Entry 4FN5 (X-ray diffraction, 2.90 A resolution); this record covers chains A and B.

# Chain A
Protein: Elongation factor G 1
Organism: Pseudomonas aeruginosa
Reference sequence: Q9HWD2 (EFG1_PSEAE); numbering as in UniProt (aligned over 1-706)
Chain sequence (709 residues; numbered -2 to 706; the number before each row is that of its first residue; numbers below 1 keep their minus sign (Gly-2 is residue -2)):
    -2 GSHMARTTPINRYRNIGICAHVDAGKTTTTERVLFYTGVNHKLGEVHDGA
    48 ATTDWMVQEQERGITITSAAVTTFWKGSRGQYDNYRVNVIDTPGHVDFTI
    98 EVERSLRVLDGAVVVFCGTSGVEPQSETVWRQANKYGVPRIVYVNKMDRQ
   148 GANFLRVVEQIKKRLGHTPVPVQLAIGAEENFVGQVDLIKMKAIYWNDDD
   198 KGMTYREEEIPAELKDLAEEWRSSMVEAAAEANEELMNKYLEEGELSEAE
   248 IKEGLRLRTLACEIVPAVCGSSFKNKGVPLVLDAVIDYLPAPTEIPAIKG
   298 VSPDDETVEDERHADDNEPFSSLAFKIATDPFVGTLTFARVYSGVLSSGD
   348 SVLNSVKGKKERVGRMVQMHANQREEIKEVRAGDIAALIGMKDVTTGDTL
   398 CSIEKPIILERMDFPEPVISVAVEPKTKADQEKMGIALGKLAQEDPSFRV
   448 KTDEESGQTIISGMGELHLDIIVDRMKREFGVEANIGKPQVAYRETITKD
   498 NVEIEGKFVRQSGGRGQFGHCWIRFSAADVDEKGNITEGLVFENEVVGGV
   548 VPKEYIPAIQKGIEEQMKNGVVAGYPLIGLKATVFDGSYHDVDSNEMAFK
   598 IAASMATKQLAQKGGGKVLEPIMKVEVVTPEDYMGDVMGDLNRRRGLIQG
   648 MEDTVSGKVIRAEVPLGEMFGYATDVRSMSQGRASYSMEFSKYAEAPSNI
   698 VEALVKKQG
Unresolved in the structure: -2 to 2, 41-64, 196-197, 302, 408-411, 529, 544, 706
Sequence notes: expression tag (-2 to 0)
Curated features (UniProtKB/Swiss-Prot):
  - binding site (GTP): Ala17 to Thr24, Asp88 to His92, Asn142 to Asp145
Reported in the primary citation:
  - binding site for Argyrin B (chain B): Ser417, Lys448, Gln487, Val488, Ala489, Met620, Leu663, Met685, Phe687
  - mutagenesis - P414S, P486S, T671A, Y683C: increased growth
  - mutagenesis - S417L, S459F, L663Q: increased growth in response to argyrin B
  - mutagenesis - S459F: abolished binding to argyrin B

# Chain B
Protein: Argyrin B
Organism: Actinoplanes sp
Chain sequence (8 residues; each row starts with the number of its first residue):
     1 ACWWGXSG
Modified residues: Ala1 (D-alanine; DAL); Cys2 ((2Z)-2-amino-3-sulfanylprop-2-enoic acid; BB9); Trp4 (4-methoxy-l-tryptophan; 0UO); DBB (D-alpha-aminobutyric acid) at position 6; Ser7 (2-amino-acrylic acid; DHA); Gly8 (sarcosine; SAR)
Covalent attachments: covalent link Ala1-Gly8

# Chain A / chain B interface
Contacting residue pairs - 37 pairs, chain A then chain B:
  Glu413(A) with Trp4(B)
  Pro414(A) with Trp4(B)
  Val415(A) with Trp4(B)
  Ser417(A) with Trp3(B); Trp4(B), hydrogen bond (side chain-backbone)
  Arg446(A) with Trp4(B)
  Lys448(A) with Trp4(B); Gly5(B), hydrogen bond (side chain-backbone); DBB_6(B)
  Thr449(A) with DBB_6(B)
  Asp450(A) with DBB_6(B); Gly8(B)
  Gln455(A) with Ala1(B)
  Ile457(A) with Trp3(B); DBB_6(B)
  Ser459(A) with Trp4(B)
  Pro486(A) with Cys2(B)
  Gln487(A) with Ala1(B); Cys2(B)
  Val488(A) with Cys2(B); Gly8(B)
  Ala489(A) with Gly8(B), hydrogen bond (backbone-backbone)
  Pro618(A) with Gly8(B)
  Met620(A) with Trp3(B); Ser7(B)
  Leu663(A) with Ala1(B); Cys2(B); Trp3(B); Ser7(B); Gly8(B)
  Phe667(A) with Cys2(B)
  Tyr683(A) with Trp4(B)
  Met685(A) with Trp3(B), hydrophobic; Trp4(B)
  Glu686(A) with Trp3(B)
  Phe687(A) with Trp3(B); Ser7(B)
Interface residues without a listed pair, chain A (24 interface residues in all): Tyr690

# In short
24 residues of chain A face 8 of chain B across their interface; the contacts include 3 hydrogen bonds. Polar
pairs include Ser417(A)-Trp4(B), Lys448(A)-Gly5(B) and Ala489(A)-Gly8(B). From the paper: a binding site for
Argyrin B (chain B) at Ser417(A), Lys448(A) and Gln487(A) among others; P414S, P486S and T671A of chain A,
among others, increase growth; 7 substitutions were tested in all.
Here chain A is Elongation factor G 1 (Pseudomonas aeruginosa) and chain B is Argyrin B (Actinoplanes sp).
Entry 4FN5 (ELONGATION FACTOR G 1 (PSEUDOMONAS AERUGINOSA) IN COMPLEX WITH Argyrin B) was determined by X-ray
diffraction.
